6R8Z - chains A and I of the 12 polymer chains in the assembly; structure by electron microscopy, 3.90 A resolution.

Chain A:
Molecule: Histone H3.1
From: Homo sapiens
UniProt: P68431 (H31_HUMAN); residues 1-136 here = UniProt positions 1-136
Amino-acid sequence (139 residues; row label = number of the first residue in the row; numbers below 1 keep their minus sign (Gly-2 is residue -2)):
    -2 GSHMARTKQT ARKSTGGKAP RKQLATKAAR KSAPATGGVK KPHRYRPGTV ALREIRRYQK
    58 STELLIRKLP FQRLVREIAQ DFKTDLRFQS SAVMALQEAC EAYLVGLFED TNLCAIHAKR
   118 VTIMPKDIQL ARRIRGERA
Not modelled in the structure: -2 to 35
Construct notes: expression tag (-2 to 0)
Swiss-Prot annotation at these positions:
  - modified residue: Arg3 (Asymmetric dimethylarginine), Thr4 (Phosphothreonine), Lys5 (Allysine), Gln6 (5-glutamyl dopamine), Thr7 (Phosphothreonine), Arg9 (Citrulline), Lys10 (N6,N6,N6-trimethyllysine), Ser11 (ADP-ribosylserine), Thr12 (Phosphothreonine), Lys15 (N6-(2-hydroxyisobutyryl)lysine), Arg18 (Asymmetric dimethylarginine), Lys19 (N6-(2-hydroxyisobutyryl)lysine), Lys24 (N6-(2-hydroxyisobutyryl)lysine), Arg27 (Citrulline), Lys28 (N6,N6,N6-trimethyllysine), Ser29 (ADP-ribosylserine), Lys37 (N6,N6,N6-trimethyllysine), Lys38 (N6-methyllysine), Tyr42 (Phosphotyrosine), Lys57 (N6,N6,N6-trimethyllysine) and 8 more in UniProt
  - lipidation: Lys19 (N6-decanoyllysine)
  - natural variant: Lys28 (K28M: In GLM), Lys37 (K37I: Found in pediatric undifferentiated soft tissue sarcoma samples; uncertain significance; K37M: Found in pediatric undifferentiated soft tissue sarcoma samples; uncertain significance)

Chain I:
Molecule: Human alpha-satellite DNA
Sequence (145 nucleotides; each row starts with the number of its first residue):
     1 ATCAATATCC ACCTGCAGAT TCTACCAAAA GTGTATTTGG AAACTGCTCC ATCAAAAGGC
    61 ATGTTCAGCT GGTTCAGCTG AACATGCCTT TTGATGGAGC AGTTTCCAAA TACACTTTTG
   121 GTAGAATCTG CAGGTGGATA TTGAT

Chain A / chain I interface:
Contacting residue pairs - 21 pairs, chain A then chain I:
  Lys37(A) - DT145(I)  phosphate contact
  Lys38(A) - DA144(I)  sugar contact
  Arg41(A) - DT65(I)  base contact
  Arg41(A) - DG143(I)  sugar contact
  Tyr42(A) - DT142(I)  phosphate contact
  Tyr42(A) - DG143(I)  phosphate contact
  Arg43(A) - DG68(I)  salt bridge to the phosphate
  Arg43(A) - DG143(I)  hydrogen bond to the phosphate
  Thr46(A) - DG143(I)  phosphate contact
  Arg64(A) - DG59(I)  sugar contact
  Arg73(A) - DC50(I)  salt bridge to the phosphate
  Arg84(A) - DC49(I)  phosphate contact
  Arg84(A) - DC50(I)  phosphate contact
  Phe85(A) - DC49(I)  sugar contact
  Phe85(A) - DC50(I)  phosphate contact
  Arg117(A) - DT70(I)  phosphate contact
  Arg117(A) - DG71(I)  salt bridge to the phosphate
  Val118(A) - DT70(I)  hydrogen bond to the phosphate
  Thr119(A) - DC69(I)  phosphate contact
  Thr119(A) - DT70(I)  hydrogen bond to the phosphate
  Met121(A) - DG71(I)  phosphate contact
Also at the interface, not in a pair above, chain A (19 interface residues in all): His40, Pro44, Leu83, Gln86, Ser87
Also at the interface, not in a pair above, chain I (13 interface residues in all): DA67

Summary:
Chain A and chain I form an interface of 19 and 13 residues respectively, with 3 hydrogen bonds and 3 salt
bridges. Among the polar pairs are Arg43(A)-DG143(I), Val118(A)-DT70(I) and Thr119(A)-DT70(I).
Here chain A is Histone H3.1 (Homo sapiens) and chain I is Human alpha-satellite DNA. Entry 6R8Z (Cryo-EM
structure of NCP_THF2(-1)-UV-DDB) was determined by electron microscopy together with 6R8Y, 6R90, 6R91, 6R92,
6R93 and 6R94 from the same study.
